PDB entry 8HQC | electron microscopy, 3.89 A resolution | chains C and G of the 6 polymer chains in the assembly

[Chain C]
Name: Guanine nucleotide-binding protein G(I)/G(S)/G(T) subunit beta-1
Source organism: Homo sapiens
UniProtKB: P62873 (GBB1_HUMAN); residues 2-340 here = UniProt positions 2-340
Amino-acid sequence (350 residues; row label = number of the first residue in the row; numbers below 1 keep their minus sign (Met-9 is residue -9)):
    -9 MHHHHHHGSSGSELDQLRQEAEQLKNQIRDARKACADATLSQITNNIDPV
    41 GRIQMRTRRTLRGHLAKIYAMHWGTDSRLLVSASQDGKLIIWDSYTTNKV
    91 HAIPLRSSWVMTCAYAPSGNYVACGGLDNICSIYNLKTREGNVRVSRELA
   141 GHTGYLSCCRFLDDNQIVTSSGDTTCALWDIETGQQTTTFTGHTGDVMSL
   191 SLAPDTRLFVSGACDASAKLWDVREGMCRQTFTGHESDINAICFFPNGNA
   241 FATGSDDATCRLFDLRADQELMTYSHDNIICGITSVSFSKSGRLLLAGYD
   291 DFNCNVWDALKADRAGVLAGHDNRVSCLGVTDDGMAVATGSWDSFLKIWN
Not modelled in the structure: -9 to 2
Sequence notes: initiating methionine (-9); expression tag (-8 to 1)
UniProt features mapped onto this chain:
  - modified residue: Ser2 (N-acetylserine), His266 (Phosphohistidine)
  - natural variant: Leu30 (L30F: In MRD42; uncertain significance), Arg52 (R52G: In MRD42), Gly64 (G64V: In MRD42), Asp76 (D76E: In MRD42; D76G: In MRD42), Gly77 (G77S: In MRD42), Lys78 (K78R: In MRD42), Ile80 (I80N: In MRD42; I80T: In MRD42), His91 (H91R: In MRD42; uncertain significance), Ala92 (A92T: In MRD42), Pro94 (P94S: In MRD42), Leu95 (L95P: In MRD42), Arg96 (R96L: In MRD42), 5 further natural variant entries in UniProt

[Chain G]
Name: Guanine nucleotide-binding protein G(I)/G(S)/G(O) subunit gamma-2
Source organism: Homo sapiens
UniProtKB: P59768 (GBG2_HUMAN); residue numbers follow UniProt; this construct covers 1-71
Amino-acid sequence (71 residues; numbered 1 to 71; the number before each row is that of its first residue):
     1 MASNNTASIAQARKLVEQLKMEANIDRIKVSKAAADLMAYCEAHAKEDPL
    51 LTPVPASENPFREKKFFCAIL
Not modelled in the structure: 1-6, 63-71
UniProt features mapped onto this chain:
  - modified residue: Ala2 (N-acetylalanine), Cys68 (Cysteine methyl ester)
  - lipidation: Cys68 (S-geranylgeranyl cysteine)

[Interface between chain C and chain G]
Contacting residue pairs (59):
  Leu4(C) - Ser8(G)
  Leu4(C) - Ile9(G)  hydrophobic
  Leu7(C) - Ala12(G)  hydrophobic
  Ala11(C) - Val16(G)  hydrophobic
  Gln17(C) - Ala23(G)
  Ile18(C) - Glu22(G)
  Ile18(C) - Ala23(G)  hydrophobic
  Ala21(C) - Arg27(G)
  Cys25(C) - Ile28(G)
  Cys25(C) - Lys29(G)
  Cys25(C) - Val30(G)  hydrogen bond (backbone-backbone)
  Ala26(C) - Val30(G)  hydrophobic
  Asp27(C) - Lys29(G)
  Asp27(C) - Val30(G)
  Asp27(C) - Ser31(G)  hydrogen bond
  Ala28(C) - Val30(G)
  Leu30(C) - Ala34(G)  hydrophobic
  Ile33(C) - Ser31(G)
  Thr34(C) - Met38(G)
  Ile37(C) - Met38(G)  hydrophobic
  Ile37(C) - Glu42(G)
  Arg49(C) - Phe61(G)  hydrogen bond (side chain-backbone)
  Ser84(C) - Phe61(G)
  Tyr85(C) - Pro60(G)  hydrophobic
  Cys218(C) - Gln18(G)  hydrogen bond (backbone-side chain)
  Arg219(C) - Glu22(G)
  Gln220(C) - Glu22(G)
  Phe235(C) - Leu37(G)  hydrophobic
  Phe235(C) - Tyr40(G)  hydrophobic
  Phe235(C) - Cys41(G)  hydrophobic
  Asn237(C) - Tyr40(G)
  Asp254(C) - Ala33(G)
  Arg256(C) - Ile28(G)
  Arg256(C) - Lys32(G)
  Arg256(C) - Asp36(G)  salt bridge
  Ala257(C) - Ile28(G)
  Ala257(C) - Val30(G)  hydrophobic
  Asp258(C) - Arg27(G)
  Gln259(C) - Val30(G)
  Ser279(C) - Asp48(G)  hydrogen bond
  Ser279(C) - Leu50(G)
  Lys280(C) - Asp48(G)
  Ser281(C) - Tyr40(G)
  Ser281(C) - Cys41(G)
  Ser281(C) - His44(G)
  Ser281(C) - Asp48(G)  hydrogen bond
  Gly282(C) - Cys41(G)
  Arg283(C) - Glu42(G)  salt bridge
  Leu284(C) - Leu51(G)  hydrophobic
  Leu300(C) - Met38(G)  hydrophobic
  Leu300(C) - Cys41(G)  hydrophobic
  Gly324(C) - Asp48(G)
  Gly324(C) - Pro49(G)
  Gly324(C) - Leu50(G)
  Met325(C) - Pro49(G)  hydrophobic
  Ala326(C) - Phe61(G)  hydrophobic
  Ile338(C) - Phe61(G)  hydrophobic
  Asn340(C) - Asn59(G)
  Asn340(C) - Phe61(G)
Other interface residues (no listed pair), chain C (48 interface residues in all): Arg22, Thr29, Arg48, Met217, Thr221, Pro236, Ala240, Leu261, Asp323
Other interface residues (no listed pair), chain G (32 interface residues in all): Met21, Asp26, Ala45

[In short]
48 residues of chain C face 32 of chain G across their interface; the contacts include 6 hydrogen bonds and 2
salt bridges. Among the polar pairs are Arg256(C)-Asp36(G), Arg283(C)-Glu42(G) and Asp27(C)-Ser31(G).
Here chain C is Guanine nucleotide-binding protein G(I)/G(S)/G(T) subunit beta-1 and chain G is Guanine
nucleotide-binding protein G(I)/G(S)/G(O) subunit gamma-2, both from Homo sapiens. Entry 8HQC (Structure of a
GPCR-G protein in complex with a natural peptide agonist) was determined by electron microscopy, deposited
together with 8HPT, 8I95, 8I97, 8I9A, 8I9L, 8I9S and 3 further entries.
